7MQ2 - chains A and B of the 4 polymer chains in the assembly; structure by X-ray diffraction, 2.29 A resolution.

Chain A (and B):
Molecule: Copper-sensing transcriptional repressor csoR
Source organism: Streptococcus pneumoniae D39
Notes: chain B of this document is another copy of the same molecule, construct and numbering; everything in this record applies to it too
UniProtKB: A0A0B7LQC0 (A0A0B7LQC0_STREE); residues 2-85 here = UniProt positions 2-85
Amino-acid sequence (85 residues; each row starts with the number of its first residue):
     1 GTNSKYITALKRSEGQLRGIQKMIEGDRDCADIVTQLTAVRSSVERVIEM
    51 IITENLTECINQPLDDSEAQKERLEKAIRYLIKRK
Disordered / not traced: 1-2, 63-64, 81-85 (chain B: 1-2, 63-69, 83-85)
Sequence notes: expression tag (1); engineered mutation Ala-9 (Cys in A0A0B7LQC0)
Modified / non-standard residues: Mse-23 (selenomethionine; parent Met); Mse-50 (selenomethionine; parent Met)
What the authors report for this chain:
  - self-association interface (contacts with another copy of this molecule); pairs are residue here / residue on that copy: Glu-14/Arg-18 (salt bridge)
  - contacts within the chain: Arg-28/Asp-32 (salt bridge)

Interface between chain A and chain B:
Pairs across the interface - 9 pairs, chain A then chain B:
  Thr-53(A) / Leu-81(B)
  Ile-60(A) / Ala-77(B)  hydrophobic
  Gln-70(A) / Glu-49(B)
  Leu-74(A) / Glu-49(B)
  Lys-76(A) / Tyr-80(B)
  Lys-76(A) / Leu-81(B)
  Ile-78(A) / Glu-45(B)
  Tyr-80(A) / Arg-79(B)
  Tyr-80(A) / Ile-82(B)
Interface residues without a listed pair, chain A (12 interface residues in all): Leu-56, Thr-57, Asn-61, Arg-73, Ala-77
Interface residues without a listed pair, chain B (10 interface residues in all): Ile-48, Leu-56, Arg-73

Overview:
Chain A and chain B form an interface of 12 and 10 residues respectively. The paper reports a self-association
interface involving Glu-14(A); contacts within the chain involving Arg-28(A) and Asp-32(A).
Both chains are Copper-sensing transcriptional repressor csoR (Streptococcus pneumoniae D39). Entry 7MQ2 (C9A
Streptococcus pneumoniae CstR in the reduced state, space group P21) was determined by X-ray diffraction,
deposited together with 7MQ1 and 7MQ3.
